3RAQ - chains A and D of the 3 polymer chains in the assembly; structure by X-ray diffraction, 2.25 A resolution.

[Chain A]
Protein: DNA polymerase IV
From: Sulfolobus solfataricus
Notes: EC 2.7.7.7
UniProtKB: Q97W02 (DPO42_SULSO); residues 2-341 here = UniProt positions 2-341
Amino-acid sequence (341 residues; each row starts with the number of its first residue):
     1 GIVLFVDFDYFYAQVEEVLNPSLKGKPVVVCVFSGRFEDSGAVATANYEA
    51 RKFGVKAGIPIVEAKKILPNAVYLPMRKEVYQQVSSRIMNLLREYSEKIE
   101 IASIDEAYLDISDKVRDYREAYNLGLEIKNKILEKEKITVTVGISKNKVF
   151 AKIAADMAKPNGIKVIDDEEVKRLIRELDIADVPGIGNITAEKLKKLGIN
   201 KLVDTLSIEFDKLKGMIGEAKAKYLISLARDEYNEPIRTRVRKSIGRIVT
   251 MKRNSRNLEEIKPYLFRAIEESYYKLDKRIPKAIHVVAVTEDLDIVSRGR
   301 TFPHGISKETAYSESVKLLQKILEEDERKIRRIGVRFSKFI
Sequence notes: expression tag (1)
Ion coordination: Ca2+ site 1: Asp7, Asp105, Glu106 (together with 2'-deoxyguanosine-5'-triphosphate); Ca2+ site 2: Asp7, Phe8, Asp105 (together with 2'-deoxyguanosine-5'-triphosphate); Ca2+ site 3: Ala181, Ile186
Ligand contacts: 2'-deoxyguanosine-5'-triphosphate (DGT): Asp7, Phe8, Asp9, Tyr10, Phe11, Tyr12, Val32, Ala44, Thr45, Tyr48, Arg51, Ala57, Gly58, Met76, Ile104, Asp105, Lys159
From the paper describing this entry:
  - Ca2+ coordination: Asp7, Asp105, Glu106
  - catalytic residues: Asp7, Asp105, Glu106

[Chain D]
Molecule: 13-nt DNA strand
Sequence (13 nucleotides; row label = number of the first residue in the row):
   802 GTTGGATGGTAGC
Modified / non-standard residues: DOC (2',3'-dideoxycytidine-5'-monophosphate) at position 814

[Interface between chain A and chain D]
Pairs across the interface - 34 pairs, chain A then chain D:
  Glu100(A) - DOC_814(D)  hydrogen bond to the base
  Ala102(A) - DOC_814(D)  base contact
  Glu106(A) - DOC_814(D)  phosphate contact
  Tyr108(A) - DOC_814(D)  sugar contact
  Lys148(A) - DOC_814(D)  hydrogen bond to the base
  Lys152(A) - DOC_814(D)  salt bridge to the phosphate
  Pro184(A) - DG813(D)  phosphate contact
  Pro184(A) - DOC_814(D)  sugar contact
  Gly185(A) - DA812(D)  sugar contact
  Gly185(A) - DG813(D)  hydrogen bond to the phosphate
  Gly185(A) - DOC_814(D)  hydrogen bond to the sugar
  Ile186(A) - DA812(D)  phosphate contact
  Ile186(A) - DG813(D)  phosphate contact
  Gly187(A) - DA812(D)  hydrogen bond to the phosphate
  Gly187(A) - DG813(D)  phosphate contact
  Asn188(A) - DA812(D)  phosphate contact
  Ile189(A) - DT811(D)  phosphate contact
  Ile189(A) - DA812(D)  hydrogen bond to the phosphate
  Thr190(A) - DT811(D)  phosphate contact
  Thr190(A) - DA812(D)  hydrogen bond to the phosphate
  Lys221(A) - DOC_814(D)  hydrogen bond to the base
  Tyr233(A) - DOC_814(D)  base contact
  His285(A) - DT808(D)  base contact
  Val296(A) - DG809(D)  phosphate contact
  Ser297(A) - DT808(D)  sugar contact
  Ser297(A) - DG809(D)  hydrogen bond to the phosphate
  Arg298(A) - DT808(D)  salt bridge to the phosphate
  Arg298(A) - DG809(D)  salt bridge to the phosphate
  Gly299(A) - DT808(D)  hydrogen bond to the phosphate
  Arg300(A) - DA807(D)  phosphate contact
  Thr301(A) - DG806(D)  sugar contact
  Thr301(A) - DA807(D)  hydrogen bond to the phosphate
  Lys321(A) - DT808(D)  salt bridge to the phosphate
  Lys339(A) - DG806(D)  salt bridge to the phosphate
Also at the interface, not in a pair above, chain A (28 interface residues in all): Val149, Val183, Tyr224, Ile295
Also at the interface, not in a pair above, chain D (9 interface residues in all): DG805

[In short]
The interface between chain A and chain D involves 28 residues on one side and 9 on the other; the contacts
include 11 hydrogen bonds and 5 salt bridges. Polar pairs include Glu100(A)-DOC_814(D), Lys148(A)-DOC_814(D)
and Lys221(A)-DOC_814(D). Chain A binds 2'-deoxyguanosine-5'-triphosphate. From the paper: catalytic residues
Asp7(A), Asp105(A) and Glu106(A); Ca2+ coordination by Asp7(A), Asp105(A) and Glu106(A).
Here chain A is DNA polymerase IV (Sulfolobus solfataricus) and chain D is a 13-nt DNA strand. Entry 3RAQ
(Dpo4 extension ternary complex with 3'-terminal primer C base opposite the 1-methylguanine (MG1) lesion) was
determined by X-ray diffraction, deposited together with 3RAX, 3RB0, 3RB3, 3RB4 and 3RB6.
